Entry 1EV4 (X-ray diffraction, 2.20 A resolution); this record covers chain A.

== Chain A ==
Name: Glutathione S-transferase A1-1
From: Rattus norvegicus
Notes: EC 2.5.1.18
UniProtKB: P00502 (GSTA1_RAT); residues 2-222 here correspond to UniProt positions 1-221 (UniProt number = residue number - 1)
Amino-acid sequence (221 residues; row label = number of the first residue in the row):
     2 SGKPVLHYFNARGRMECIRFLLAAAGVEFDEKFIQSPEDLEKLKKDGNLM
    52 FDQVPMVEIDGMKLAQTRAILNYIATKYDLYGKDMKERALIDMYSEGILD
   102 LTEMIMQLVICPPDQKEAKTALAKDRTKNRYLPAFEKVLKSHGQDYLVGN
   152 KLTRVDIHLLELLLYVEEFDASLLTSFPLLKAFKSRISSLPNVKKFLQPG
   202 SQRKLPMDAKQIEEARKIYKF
Differences from the reference sequence: engineered mutation Phe21 (Trp20 in P00502), Tyr220 (Phe219 in P00502); conflict Ser96 (Thr95 in P00502)
Residues lining bound ligands: glutathione sulfonic acid (GTS): Tyr9, Phe10, Arg15, Leu41, Lys45, Asp53, Gln54, Val55, Pro56, Gln67, Thr68, Asp101, Arg127, Arg131, Tyr220, Lys221
Curated features (UniProtKB/Swiss-Prot):
  - binding site (glutathione): Lys46

== Summary ==
Ligands of chain A: glutathione sulfonic acid. From UniProt: glutathione-binding residue Lys46.
Chain A is Glutathione S-transferase A1-1 (Rattus norvegicus); the structure, Rat glutathione S-transferase
A1-1: mutant W21F/F220Y with GSO3 bound, was determined by X-ray diffraction, deposited together with 1EV9.
